7EO2 - chains C and D of the 5 polymer chains in the assembly; structure by electron microscopy, 2.89 A resolution.

[Chain C]
Molecule: Guanine nucleotide-binding protein G(I)/G(S)/G(T) subunit beta-1
From: Homo sapiens
Reference sequence: P62873 (GBB1_HUMAN); residue numbers follow UniProt; this construct covers 2-340
Amino-acid sequence (345 residues; row label = number of the first residue in the row; numbers below 1 keep their minus sign (Met-4 is residue -4)):
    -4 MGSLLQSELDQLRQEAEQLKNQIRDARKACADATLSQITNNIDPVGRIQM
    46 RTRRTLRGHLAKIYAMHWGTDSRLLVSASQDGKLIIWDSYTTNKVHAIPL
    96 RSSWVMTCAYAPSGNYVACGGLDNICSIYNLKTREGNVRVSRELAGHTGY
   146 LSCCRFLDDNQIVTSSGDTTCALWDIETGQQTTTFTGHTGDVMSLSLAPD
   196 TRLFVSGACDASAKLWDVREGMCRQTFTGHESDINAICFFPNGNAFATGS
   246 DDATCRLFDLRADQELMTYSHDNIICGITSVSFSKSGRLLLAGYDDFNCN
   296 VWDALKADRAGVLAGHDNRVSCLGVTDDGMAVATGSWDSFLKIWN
Disordered / not traced: -4 to 3
Construct notes: initiating methionine (-4); expression tag (-3 to 1)
UniProt features mapped onto this chain:
  - modified residue: Ser2 (N-acetylserine), His266 (Phosphohistidine)
  - natural variant: Leu30 (L30F: In MRD42; uncertain significance), Arg52 (R52G: In MRD42), Gly64 (G64V: In MRD42), Asp76 (D76E: In MRD42; D76G: In MRD42), Gly77 (G77S: In MRD42), Lys78 (K78R: In MRD42), Ile80 (I80N: In MRD42; I80T: In MRD42), His91 (H91R: In MRD42; uncertain significance), Ala92 (A92T: In MRD42), Pro94 (P94S: In MRD42), Leu95 (L95P: In MRD42), Arg96 (R96L: In MRD42), 5 further natural variant entries in UniProt

[Chain D]
Molecule: Guanine nucleotide-binding protein G(I)/G(S)/G(O) subunit gamma-2
From: Homo sapiens
Reference sequence: P59768 (GBG2_HUMAN); numbering as in UniProt (aligned over 1-71)
Amino-acid sequence (71 residues; each row starts with the number of its first residue):
     1 MASNNTASIAQARKLVEQLKMEANIDRIKVSKAAADLMAYCEAHAKEDPL
    51 LTPVPASENPFREKKFFCAIL
Disordered / not traced: 1-4, 63-71
UniProt features mapped onto this chain:
  - modified residue: Ala2 (N-acetylalanine), Cys68 (Cysteine methyl ester)
  - lipidation: Cys68 (S-geranylgeranyl cysteine)

[How chain C and chain D interact]
Contacting residue pairs (71):
  Leu7(C) - Ile9(D)
  Leu7(C) - Ala12(D)  hydrophobic
  Leu7(C) - Arg13(D)
  Leu7(C) - Val16(D)
  Glu10(C) - Val16(D)
  Ala11(C) - Val16(D)
  Ala11(C) - Leu19(D)
  Leu14(C) - Val16(D)
  Leu14(C) - Leu19(D)  hydrophobic
  Leu14(C) - Lys20(D)
  Lys15(C) - Leu19(D)
  Ile18(C) - Leu19(D)
  Ile18(C) - Ala23(D)  hydrophobic
  Ala21(C) - Arg27(D)
  Ala24(C) - Arg27(D)
  Cys25(C) - Arg27(D)
  Cys25(C) - Ile28(D)  hydrogen bond (side chain-backbone)
  Cys25(C) - Lys29(D)
  Cys25(C) - Val30(D)  hydrogen bond (backbone-backbone)
  Ala26(C) - Val30(D)  hydrophobic
  Asp27(C) - Lys29(D)
  Asp27(C) - Val30(D)
  Asp27(C) - Ser31(D)  hydrogen bond
  Ala28(C) - Val30(D)
  Ala28(C) - Ser31(D)
  Leu30(C) - Leu37(D)  hydrophobic
  Ile33(C) - Ser31(D)
  Ile37(C) - Met38(D)  hydrophobic
  Val40(C) - Leu51(D)  hydrophobic
  Arg48(C) - Arg62(D)
  Arg49(C) - Phe61(D)  hydrogen bond (side chain-backbone)
  Ser84(C) - Phe61(D)
  Tyr85(C) - Pro60(D)
  Tyr85(C) - Phe61(D)  hydrophobic
  Met217(C) - Met21(D)  hydrophobic
  Cys218(C) - Gln18(D)  hydrogen bond (backbone-side chain)
  Cys218(C) - Met21(D)
  Arg219(C) - Met21(D)
  Arg219(C) - Glu22(D)
  Gln220(C) - Glu22(D)
  Thr221(C) - Glu22(D)  hydrogen bond
  Phe235(C) - Leu37(D)  hydrophobic
  Phe235(C) - Tyr40(D)  hydrophobic
  Pro236(C) - Tyr40(D)
  Asn237(C) - Leu37(D)
  Asn237(C) - Tyr40(D)
  Arg256(C) - Ile28(D)
  Arg256(C) - Asp36(D)  salt bridge
  Ala257(C) - Ile28(D)
  Ser279(C) - Asp48(D)  hydrogen bond
  Lys280(C) - Tyr40(D)
  Lys280(C) - Asp48(D)
  Ser281(C) - Tyr40(D)
  Ser281(C) - Cys41(D)
  Ser281(C) - His44(D)  hydrogen bond (side chain-backbone)
  Ser281(C) - Ala45(D)
  Ser281(C) - Asp48(D)  hydrogen bond (backbone-side chain)
  Gly282(C) - Cys41(D)  hydrogen bond (backbone-side chain)
  Arg283(C) - Leu51(D)
  Leu300(C) - Met38(D)  hydrophobic
  Leu300(C) - Cys41(D)  hydrophobic
  Asp323(C) - Pro49(D)
  Gly324(C) - Pro49(D)
  Gly324(C) - Leu50(D)
  Met325(C) - Pro49(D)  hydrophobic
  Met325(C) - Pro60(D)
  Ala326(C) - Leu50(D)
  Ala326(C) - Phe61(D)  hydrophobic
  Val327(C) - Leu50(D)  hydrophobic
  Asn340(C) - Leu50(D)
  Asn340(C) - Phe61(D)
Interface residues without a listed pair, chain C (52 interface residues in all): Leu4, Thr29, Ile43, Met45, Ala240, Leu252, Asp254, Leu261, Leu284, Ile338
Interface residues without a listed pair, chain D (37 interface residues in all): Ser8, Leu15, Ile25, Asp26, Ala33, Ala34, Val54, Asn59

[In short]
Chain C and chain D form an interface of 52 and 37 residues respectively; the contacts include 10 hydrogen
bonds and 1 salt bridge. Among the polar pairs are Arg256(C)-Asp36(D), Cys25(C)-Ile28(D) and
Asp27(C)-Ser31(D).
Chain C is Guanine nucleotide-binding protein G(I)/G(S)/G(T) subunit beta-1 and chain D is Guanine
nucleotide-binding protein G(I)/G(S)/G(O) subunit gamma-2, both from Homo sapiens; the structure, Cryo-EM of
Sphingosine 1-phosphate receptor 1 / Gi complex bound to FTY720p, was determined by electron microscopy (same
publication as 7EO4 and 7WF7).
